PDB entry 1A6M | X-ray diffraction, 1.00 A resolution | chain A

[Chain A]
Name: Myoglobin
Source organism: Physeter catodon
UniProt: P02185 (MYG_PHYCA); residues 1-151 here = UniProt positions 1-151
Sequence (151 residues; each row starts with the number of its first residue):
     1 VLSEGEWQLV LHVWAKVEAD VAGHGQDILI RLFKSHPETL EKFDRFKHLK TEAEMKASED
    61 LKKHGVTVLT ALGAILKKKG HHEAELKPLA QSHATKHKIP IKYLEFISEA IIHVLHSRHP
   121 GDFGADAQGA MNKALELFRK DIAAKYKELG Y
Bound ions: heme Fe: His93 (together with oxygen molecule)
Residues lining bound ligands: heme / oxygen molecule: Leu32, Thr39, Lys42, Phe43, Arg45, His64, Thr67, Val68, Ala71, Leu72, Leu89, Ser92, His93, His97, Ile99, Tyr103, Leu104, Ile107, Ile111, Phe138
Reported in the primary citation:
  - conformationally variable residues: His64
  - heme Fe coordination: His93

[In short]
Ligands of chain A: heme / oxygen molecule. From the paper: heme Fe coordination by His93; conformational
variability at His64.
Chain A is Myoglobin (Physeter catodon); the structure, Oxy-myoglobin, atomic resolution, was determined by
X-ray diffraction, deposited together with 1A6K, 1A6N and 1A6G.
